5YQN - chain A; structure by X-ray diffraction, 1.60 A resolution.

== Chain A ==
Protein: NAD-dependent protein deacetylase sirtuin-2
Source organism: Homo sapiens
Notes: EC 3.5.1.-
UniProtKB: Q8IXJ6 (SIR2_HUMAN); residue numbers follow UniProt; this construct covers 56-356
Amino-acid sequence (306 residues; row label = number of the first residue in the row):
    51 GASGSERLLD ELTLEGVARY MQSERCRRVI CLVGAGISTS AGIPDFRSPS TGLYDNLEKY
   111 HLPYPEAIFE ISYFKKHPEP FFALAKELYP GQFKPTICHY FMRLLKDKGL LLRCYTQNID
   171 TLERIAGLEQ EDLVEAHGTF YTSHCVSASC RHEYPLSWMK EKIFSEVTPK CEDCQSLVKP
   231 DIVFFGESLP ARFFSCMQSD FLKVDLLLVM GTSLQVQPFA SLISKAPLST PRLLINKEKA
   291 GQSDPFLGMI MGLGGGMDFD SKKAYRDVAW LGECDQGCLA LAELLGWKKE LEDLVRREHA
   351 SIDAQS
Disordered / not traced: 102-112, 298-304
Differences from the reference sequence: expression tag (51-55)
Swiss-Prot annotation at these positions:
  - active site: His-187 (Proton acceptor)
  - binding site (NAD(+)): Ala-85 to Thr-89, Asp-95 to Arg-97, Gln-167 to Asp-170, Thr-262, Ser-263, Asn-286 to Glu-288, Cys-324
  - binding site (Zn(2+)): Cys-195, Cys-200, Cys-221, Cys-224
  - modified residue (Phosphoserine): Ser-100, Ser-207
  - mutagenesis: Arg-97 (R97A: No effect on deacetylase activity), Ser-98 (S98A: Inhibits deacetylase activity), Ser-100 (S100A: Reduces deacetylase activity), Glu-116 (E116A: Reduces binding for the peptide inhibitor S2iL5), Glu-120 (E120A: Reduces binding for the peptide inhibitor S2iL5), Gln-167 (Q167A: Reduces deacetylase activity. Inhibits the block of entry to chromosome condensation and subsequent hyperploidy cell formation in response to mitotic stress ...), Asn-168 (N168A: Abolishes deacetylation of alpha-tubulin. Inhibits deacetylation of histone H3 at 'Lys-18' ...), Asp-170 (D170A/N: Reduces deacetylase activity), His-187 (H187Y/A: Inhibits deacetylase activity toward histone, alpha-tubulin, FZR1 and CDC20. No effect on CDK2-dependent phosphorylation ...), Phe-244 (F244A: Strongly reduces binding for the peptide inhibitor S2iL5), Gln-265 (Q265A: Reduces binding for the peptide inhibitor S2iL5), Ser-271 (S271A: Reduces binding for the peptide inhibitor S2iL5), 5 further mutagenesis entries in UniProt
Metal / ion sites: Zn2+: Cys-195, Cys-200, Cys-221, Cys-224
Small-molecule neighbours: L55 (N-[3-[[3-[2-(4,6-dimethylpyrimidin-2-yl)sulfanylethanoylamino]phenyl]methoxy]phenyl]-1-methyl-pyrazole-4-carboxamide): Ile-93, Phe-96, Arg-97, Phe-119, Phe-131, Leu-134, Ala-135, Leu-138, Tyr-139, Pro-140, Phe-143, Ile-169, Asp-170, Thr-171, His-187, Phe-190, Leu-206, Ile-232, Val-233, Phe-234, Phe-235, Leu-239, Val-266, Gln-267, Pro-268

== Summary ==
Bound to chain A: compound L55. The Zn2+ site is built by Cys-195, Cys-200, Cys-221 and Cys-224. Curated
annotation (UniProt) lists active-site residue His-187, 18 NAD+-binding residues, 4 Zn2+-binding residues and
17 mutagenesis sites.
Chain A is NAD-dependent protein deacetylase sirtuin-2 (Homo sapiens); the structure, Crystal structure of
Sirt2 in complex with selective inhibitor L55, was determined by X-ray diffraction, deposited together with
5YQL and 5YQM.
